PDB entry 5FNZ | X-ray diffraction, 2.52 A resolution | chains A and B

[Chain A (and B)]
Molecule: Riboflavin biosynthesis protein ribf
Source organism: Corynebacterium ammoniagenes
Notes: EC 2.7.1.26, 2.7.7.2; chain B of this document is another copy of the same molecule, construct and numbering; everything in this record applies to it too
UniProtKB: Q59263 (RIBF_CORAM); numbering as in UniProt (aligned over 1-338)
Sequence (338 residues; row label = number of the first residue in the row):
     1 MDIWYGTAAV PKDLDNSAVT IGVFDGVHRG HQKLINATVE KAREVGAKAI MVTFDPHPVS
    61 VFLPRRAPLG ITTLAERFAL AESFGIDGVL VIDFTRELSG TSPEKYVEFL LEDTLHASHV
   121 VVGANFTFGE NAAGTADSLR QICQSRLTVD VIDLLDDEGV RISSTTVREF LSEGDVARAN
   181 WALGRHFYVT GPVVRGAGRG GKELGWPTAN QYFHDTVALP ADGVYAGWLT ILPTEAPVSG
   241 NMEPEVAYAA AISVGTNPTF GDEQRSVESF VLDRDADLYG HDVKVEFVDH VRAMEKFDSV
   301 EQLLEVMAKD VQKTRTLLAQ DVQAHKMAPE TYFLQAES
Not modelled in the structure: 200-204, 259-263 (chain B: 201-202, 261-263)
Sequence notes: engineered mutation Trp206 (Phe in Q59263)
Small-molecule neighbours: pyrophosphate (PPV): Gly22, Val23, Phe24, His28, His31, Asn125, Ser163, Ser164
What the authors report for this chain:
  - conformationally variable residues (loop rearrangement, side-chain flip): Ala197 to Arg199, Trp206
  - self-association interface (contacts with another copy of this molecule); pairs are residue here / residue on that copy: Trp206-Phe62 (pi stacking)
  - mutagenesis - E301A (25-fold): increased catalytic activity on FMN
  - mutagenesis - D298A: increased binding to RF
  - mutagenesis - E203A, L304A, L304K: decreased binding to FAD
  - mutagenesis - E203A, D298A, E301K: decreased binding to FMN
  - mutagenesis - L304A: decreased catalytic activity on RF
  - mutagenesis - E203A: decreased catalytic activity
  - mutagenesis - V300K, L304A, L304K: increased catalytic activity on ATP

[Chain A / chain B interface]
Contacting residue pairs - 23 pairs, chain A then chain B:
  Met1(A) with Pro237(B)
  Ile3(A) with Pro237(B), hydrophobic; Ser239(B), hydrogen bond (backbone-side chain)
  Tyr5(A) with Arg199(B); Ser239(B); Asp277(B)
  Asp55(A) with Arg195(B), salt bridge
  Thr73(A) with Tyr279(B)
  Leu74(A) with Tyr279(B), hydrogen bond (backbone-side chain)
  Ala75(A) with Tyr279(B), hydrogen bond (backbone-side chain)
  Arg195(A) with Asp55(B), salt bridge; Leu74(B)
  Arg199(A) with Tyr5(B); Asp55(B)
  Pro237(A) with Met1(B); Ile3(B), hydrophobic; Glu82(B)
  Ser239(A) with Ile3(B), hydrogen bond (side chain-backbone); Tyr5(B)
  Asp277(A) with Tyr5(B)
  Tyr279(A) with Thr73(B); Leu74(B), hydrogen bond (side chain-backbone); Ala75(B), hydrogen bond (side chain-backbone)
Also at the interface, not in a pair above, chain A (18 interface residues in all): Phe78, Glu82, Glu235, Val238, Gly240
Also at the interface, not in a pair above, chain B (19 interface residues in all): Phe78, Gly200, Glu235, Val238, Gly240

[In short]
Chain A and chain B form an interface of 18 and 19 residues respectively, with 6 hydrogen bonds and 2 salt
bridges. Polar pairs include Asp55(A)-Arg195(B), Ile3(A)-Ser239(B) and Leu74(A)-Tyr279(B). The paper reports
that E203A, L304A and L304K of chain A reduce binding to FAD; conformational variability at Ala197(A) and
Trp206(A); 7 substitutions were tested in all.
Chain A and chain B are both Riboflavin biosynthesis protein ribf (Corynebacterium ammoniagenes); the
structure, F206W mutant of FAD synthetase from Corynebacterium ammoniagenes, was determined by X-ray
diffraction (same publication as 5FO0 and 5FO1).
